Entry 6VVV (X-ray diffraction, 3.20 A resolution); this record covers chains D and E of the 10 polymer chains in the assembly.

[Chain D]
Molecule: DNA-directed RNA polymerase subunit beta'
Source organism: Mycolicibacterium smegmatis (strain ATCC 700084 / mc(2)155)
Notes: EC 2.7.7.6
UniProtKB: A0QS66 (RPOC_MYCS2); residue numbers follow UniProt; this construct covers 1-1317
Chain sequence (1317 residues; numbered 1 to 1317; the number before each row is that of its first residue):
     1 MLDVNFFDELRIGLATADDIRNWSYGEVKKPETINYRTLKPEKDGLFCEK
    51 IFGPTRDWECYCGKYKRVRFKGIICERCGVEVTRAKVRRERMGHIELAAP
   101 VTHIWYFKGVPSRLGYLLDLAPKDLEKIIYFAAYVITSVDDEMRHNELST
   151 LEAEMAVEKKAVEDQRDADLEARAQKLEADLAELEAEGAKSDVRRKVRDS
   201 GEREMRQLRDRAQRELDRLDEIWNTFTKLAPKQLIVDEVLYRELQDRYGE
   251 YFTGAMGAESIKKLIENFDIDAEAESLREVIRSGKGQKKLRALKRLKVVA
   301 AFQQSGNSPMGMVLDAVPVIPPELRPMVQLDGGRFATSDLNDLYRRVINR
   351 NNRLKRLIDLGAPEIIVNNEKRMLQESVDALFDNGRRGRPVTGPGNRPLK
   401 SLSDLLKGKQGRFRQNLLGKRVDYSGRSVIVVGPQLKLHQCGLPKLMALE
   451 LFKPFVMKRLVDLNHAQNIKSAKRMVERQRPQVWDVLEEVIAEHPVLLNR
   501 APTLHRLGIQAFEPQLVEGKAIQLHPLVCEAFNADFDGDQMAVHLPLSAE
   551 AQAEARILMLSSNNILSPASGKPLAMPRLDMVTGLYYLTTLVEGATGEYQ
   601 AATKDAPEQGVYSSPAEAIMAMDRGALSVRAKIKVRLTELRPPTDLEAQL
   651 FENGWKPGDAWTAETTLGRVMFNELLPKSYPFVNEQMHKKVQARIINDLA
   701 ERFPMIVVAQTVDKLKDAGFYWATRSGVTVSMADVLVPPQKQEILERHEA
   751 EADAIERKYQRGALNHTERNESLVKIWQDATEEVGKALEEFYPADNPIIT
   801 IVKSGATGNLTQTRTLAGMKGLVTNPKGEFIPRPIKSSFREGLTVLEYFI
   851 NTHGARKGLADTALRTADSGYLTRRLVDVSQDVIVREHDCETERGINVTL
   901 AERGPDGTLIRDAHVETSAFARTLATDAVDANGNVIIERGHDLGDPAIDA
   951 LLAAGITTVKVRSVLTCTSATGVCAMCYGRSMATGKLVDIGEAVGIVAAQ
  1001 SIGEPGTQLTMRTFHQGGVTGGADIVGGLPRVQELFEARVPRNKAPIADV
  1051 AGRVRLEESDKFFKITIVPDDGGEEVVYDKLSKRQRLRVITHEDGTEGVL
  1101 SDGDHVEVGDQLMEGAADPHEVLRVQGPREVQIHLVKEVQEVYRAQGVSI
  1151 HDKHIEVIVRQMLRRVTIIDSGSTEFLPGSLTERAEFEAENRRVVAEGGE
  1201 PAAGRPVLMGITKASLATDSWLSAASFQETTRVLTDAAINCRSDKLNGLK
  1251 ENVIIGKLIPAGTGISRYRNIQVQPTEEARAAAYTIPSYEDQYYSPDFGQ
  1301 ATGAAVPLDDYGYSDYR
Disordered / not traced: 1-2, 808-865, 906-909, 1009-1026, 1091-1097, 1171-1175, 1188-1201, 1283-1317
Bound ions: Zn2+ site 1: Cys-60, Cys-62, Cys-75, Cys-78; Zn2+ site 2: Cys-890, Cys-967, Cys-974, Cys-977
Swiss-Prot annotation at these positions:
  - binding site (Zn(2+)): Cys-60, Cys-62, Cys-75, Cys-78, Cys-890, Cys-967, Cys-974, Cys-977
  - binding site (Mg(2+)): Asp-535, Asp-537, Asp-539

[Chain E]
Molecule: DNA-directed RNA polymerase subunit omega
Source organism: Mycolicibacterium smegmatis (strain ATCC 700084 / mc(2)155)
Notes: EC 2.7.7.6
UniProtKB: A0QWT1 (RPOZ_MYCS2); numbering as in UniProt (aligned over 1-107)
Chain sequence (107 residues; row label = number of the first residue in the row):
     1 MSTPHADAQLNAADDLGIDSSAASAYDTPLGITNPPIDELLSRASSKYAL
    51 VIYAAKRARQINDYYNQLGDGILEYVGPLVEPGLQEKPLSIALREIHGDL
   101 LEHTEGE
Disordered / not traced: 1-24, 68-72, 107

[How chain D and chain E interact]
Residue-residue contacts (75):
  His-439(D) / Leu-30(E)  hydrogen bond (side chain-backbone)
  Arg-459(D) / Gln-85(E)
  Glu-489(D) / Gln-85(E)
  Glu-493(D) / Gly-31(E)
  Glu-493(D) / Ser-90(E)  hydrogen bond
  Glu-513(D) / Ile-32(E)
  Ala-549(D) / Arg-59(E)
  Glu-550(D) / Ala-55(E)
  Glu-550(D) / Arg-59(E)  salt bridge
  Ala-553(D) / Val-51(E)  hydrophobic
  Glu-554(D) / Val-51(E)
  Arg-556(D) / Ile-32(E)
  Arg-556(D) / Asn-34(E)
  Arg-556(D) / Leu-89(E)
  Arg-556(D) / Ser-90(E)
  Arg-556(D) / Leu-93(E)
  Ile-557(D) / Lys-47(E)
  Ile-557(D) / Leu-50(E)  hydrophobic
  Ile-557(D) / Val-51(E)
  Leu-558(D) / Lys-47(E)
  Leu-558(D) / Tyr-48(E)  hydrophobic
  Leu-558(D) / Val-51(E)  hydrophobic
  Leu-560(D) / Ile-32(E)  hydrophobic
  Asn-563(D) / Ile-37(E)
  Pro-704(D) / Asp-38(E)
  Met-705(D) / Ile-37(E)  hydrophobic
  Met-705(D) / Asp-38(E)
  Ile-706(D) / Tyr-26(E)
  Ile-706(D) / Thr-33(E)
  Ile-706(D) / Pro-36(E)  hydrophobic
  Val-707(D) / Tyr-26(E)  hydrophobic
  Gln-710(D) / Tyr-26(E)  hydrogen bond (side chain-backbone)
  Gln-710(D) / Asp-27(E)  hydrogen bond (side chain-backbone)
  Lys-714(D) / Asp-27(E)  salt bridge
  Thr-984(D) / Lys-47(E)
  Asp-989(D) / Ser-46(E)
  Asp-989(D) / Lys-47(E)  hydrogen bond (side chain-backbone)
  Ile-990(D) / Tyr-48(E)
  Glu-992(D) / Lys-47(E)  salt bridge
  Glu-992(D) / Tyr-48(E)  hydrogen bond
  Gly-1262(D) / Tyr-48(E)
  Thr-1263(D) / Tyr-48(E)
  Thr-1263(D) / Val-51(E)
  Arg-1267(D) / Glu-105(E)
  Arg-1267(D) / Gly-106(E)  hydrogen bond (backbone-backbone)
  Tyr-1268(D) / Ser-45(E)
  Tyr-1268(D) / Ser-46(E)  hydrogen bond
  Tyr-1268(D) / Tyr-48(E)
  Tyr-1268(D) / Ala-49(E)
  Tyr-1268(D) / Ile-52(E)
  Arg-1269(D) / Lys-56(E)
  Asn-1270(D) / Thr-104(E)
  Ile-1271(D) / Ala-49(E)
  Ile-1271(D) / Ile-52(E)  hydrophobic
  Ile-1271(D) / Lys-56(E)  hydrogen bond (backbone-side chain)
  Ile-1271(D) / His-103(E)
  Ile-1271(D) / Thr-104(E)
  Ile-1271(D) / Glu-105(E)
  Gln-1272(D) / Glu-102(E)
  Gln-1272(D) / His-103(E)
  Gln-1272(D) / Thr-104(E)  hydrogen bond (backbone-backbone)
  Val-1273(D) / Tyr-53(E)
  Val-1273(D) / Lys-56(E)
  Val-1273(D) / Arg-57(E)
  Val-1273(D) / Gln-60(E)  hydrogen bond (backbone-side chain)
  Val-1273(D) / Leu-101(E)  hydrophobic
  Gln-1274(D) / Leu-101(E)
  Gln-1274(D) / Glu-102(E)  hydrogen bond (backbone-backbone)
  Pro-1275(D) / Val-76(E)  hydrophobic
  Pro-1275(D) / Leu-79(E)  hydrophobic
  Pro-1275(D) / Leu-101(E)  hydrophobic
  Thr-1276(D) / Leu-100(E)  hydrogen bond (side chain-backbone)
  Thr-1276(D) / Leu-101(E)
  Thr-1276(D) / Glu-102(E)
  Ala-1279(D) / Leu-100(E)
Interface residues without a listed pair, chain D (41 interface residues in all): Arg-506, Lys-986, Gly-991, Ser-1266
Interface residues without a listed pair, chain E (41 interface residues in all): Thr-28, Pro-29, Ala-58, Glu-86

[Summary]
The chain D/chain E interface involves 41 residues from each chain, with 13 hydrogen bonds and 3 salt bridges.
Among the polar pairs are Glu-550(D)/Arg-59(E), Lys-714(D)/Asp-27(E) and Glu-992(D)/Lys-47(E). From UniProt: 8
Zn2+-binding residues and 3 Mg2+-binding residues on chain D.
Here chain D is DNA-directed RNA polymerase subunit beta' and chain E is DNA-directed RNA polymerase subunit
omega, both from Mycolicibacterium smegmatis (strain ATCC 700084 / mc(2)155). Entry 6VVV (Crystal structure of
a Mycobacterium smegmatis transcription initiation complex with Rifampicin-resistant RNA polymerase) was
determined by X-ray diffraction together with 6VVS, 6VVT, 6VVX, 6VVY, 6VVZ and 6VW0 from the same study.
